Entry 9G2G (X-ray diffraction, 1.80 A resolution); this record covers chains A and D of the 4 polymer chains in the assembly.

Chain A:
Protein: Endoribonuclease MazF
Source organism: Staphylococcus aureus
Notes: EC 3.1.-.-
Reference sequence: Q7A4G9 (MAZF_STAAN); residue numbers follow UniProt; this construct covers 2-120
Amino-acid sequence (133 residues; row label = number of the first residue in the row; numbers below 1 keep their minus sign (Met-12 is residue -12)):
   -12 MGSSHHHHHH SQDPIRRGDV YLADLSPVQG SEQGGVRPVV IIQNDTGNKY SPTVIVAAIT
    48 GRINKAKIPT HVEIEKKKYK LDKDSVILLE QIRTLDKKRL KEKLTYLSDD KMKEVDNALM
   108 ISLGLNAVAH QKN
Disordered / not traced: -12 to -2, 115-120
Sequence notes: initiating methionine (-12); expression tag (-11 to 1)

Chain D:
Protein: Nanobody 5
Source organism: Lama glama
Notes: antibody fragment or engineered binder
Amino-acid sequence (131 residues; numbered 1 to 131; the number before each row is that of its first residue):
     1 AQVQLQESGG GLVQPGGSLR LSCAASGFTF DNYAIGWFRQ APGKEREGVL CIGSSDGSTY
    61 YADSVKGRFT ISSDNAKNTV YLQMNSLKPE DTAVYYCAAD PWDSGYGCYL DYDYWGQGTQ
   121 VTVSSHHHHH H
Disordered / not traced: 1, 126-131
Disulfides: Cys23-Cys97, Cys51-Cys108

How chain A and chain D interact:
Contacting residue pairs - 21 pairs, chain A then chain D:
  Arg49(A) with Pro101(D); Trp102(D); Asp103(D), salt bridge; Ser104(D), hydrogen bond
  Ile50(A) with Trp102(D), hydrophobic
  Lys52(A) with Asp111(D)
  Ala53(A) with Leu110(D); Asp111(D)
  Lys54(A) with Asp100(D), salt bridge; Trp102(D); Tyr109(D); Leu110(D), hydrogen bond (backbone-backbone); Asp111(D), salt bridge; Asp113(D), salt bridge
  Ile55(A) with Trp102(D), hydrophobic; Tyr106(D), hydrophobic; Tyr109(D), hydrophobic; Leu110(D)
  Pro56(A) with Leu110(D)
  His58(A) with Trp102(D)
  Glu77(A) with Trp102(D)
Interface residues without a listed pair, chain A (10 interface residues in all): Leu75

In short:
Chain A and chain D each contribute 10 residues to their interface, with 2 hydrogen bonds and 4 salt bridges.
Polar pairs include Arg49(A)-Asp103(D), Lys54(A)-Asp100(D) and Lys54(A)-Asp111(D).
Chain A is Endoribonuclease MazF (Staphylococcus aureus) and chain D is Nanobody 5 (Lama glama); the
structure, Staphylococcus aureus MazF in complex with nanobody 5, was determined by X-ray diffraction.
